5EYD - chain A; structure by X-ray diffraction, 1.85 A resolution.

[Chain A]
Name: Hepatocyte growth factor receptor
Source organism: Homo sapiens
Notes: EC 2.7.10.1
Reference sequence: P08581 (MET_HUMAN); numbering as in UniProt (aligned over 1048-1351)
Chain sequence (309 residues; row label = number of the first residue in the row):
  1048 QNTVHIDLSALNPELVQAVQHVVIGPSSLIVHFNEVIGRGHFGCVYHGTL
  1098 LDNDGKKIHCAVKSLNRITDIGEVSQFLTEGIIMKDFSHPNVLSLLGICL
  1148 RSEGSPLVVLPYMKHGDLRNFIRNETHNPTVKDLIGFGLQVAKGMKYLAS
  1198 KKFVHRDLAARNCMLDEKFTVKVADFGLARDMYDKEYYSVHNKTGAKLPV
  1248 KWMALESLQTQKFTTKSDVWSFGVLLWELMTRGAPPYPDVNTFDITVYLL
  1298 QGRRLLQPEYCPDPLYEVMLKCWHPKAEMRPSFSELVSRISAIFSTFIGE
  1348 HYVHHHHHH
Unresolved in the structure: 1048-1051, 1098-1103, 1150-1151, 1349-1356
Differences from the reference sequence: expression tag (1352-1356)
Residues lining bound ligands: 5T1 (6-[(1R)-1-[8-fluoranyl-6-(1-methylpyrazol-4-yl)-[1,2,4]triazolo[4,3-a]pyridin-3-yl]ethyl]-3-(2-methoxyethoxy)-1,6-naphthyridin-5-one): I1084, G1085, V1092, A1108, K1110, L1140, L1157, P1158, Y1159, M1160, K1161, H1162, G1163, D1164, N1167, R1208, N1209, C1210, M1211, A1221, D1222, A1226, Y1230

[Overview]
Chain A binds compound 5T1.
Chain A is Hepatocyte growth factor receptor (Homo sapiens); the structure, Crystal structure of c-Met in
complex with AMG 337, was determined by X-ray diffraction, deposited together with 5EYC.
